PDB entry 8Z4J | electron microscopy, 2.97 A resolution | chains D and N of the 13 polymer chains in the assembly

== Chain D ==
Name: Protein structure
Chain sequence (200 residues; numbered 1 to 200; the number before each row is that of its first residue):
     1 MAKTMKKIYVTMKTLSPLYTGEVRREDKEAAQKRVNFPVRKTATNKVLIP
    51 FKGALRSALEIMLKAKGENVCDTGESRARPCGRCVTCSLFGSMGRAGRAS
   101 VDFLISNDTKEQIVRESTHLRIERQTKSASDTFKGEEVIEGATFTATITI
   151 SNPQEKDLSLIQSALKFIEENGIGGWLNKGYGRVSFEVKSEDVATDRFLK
Unresolved in the structure: 1
Bound ions: Zn2+: Cys71, Cys84, Cys87

== Chain N ==
Molecule: 60-nt RNA strand
Sequence (60 nucleotides; row label = number of the first residue in the row; numbers below 1 keep their minus sign (G-19 is residue -19)):
   -19 GAACAGAAGAACACCUAAACGCGAAGCGCACCUAAUUUCGAAUCCAGCAU
    31 GAGAAGCUAA
Unresolved in the structure: -19 to -17, -11 to 8, 38-40

== Interface between chain D and chain N ==
Contacting residue pairs (15; chain D residue first):
  Asn36(D) - G20(N)  hydrogen bond to the sugar
  Asn36(D) - A21(N)  hydrogen bond to the phosphate
  Phe37(D) - A21(N)  base contact
  Phe37(D) - A22(N)  base contact
  Arg77(D) - G27(N)  hydrogen bond to the sugar
  Arg77(D) - C28(N)  sugar contact
  Arg79(D) - A29(N)  hydrogen bond to the sugar
  Met93(D) - A29(N)  base contact
  Thr118(D) - G20(N)  hydrogen bond to the base
  Asp131(D) - A21(N)  base contact
  Thr132(D) - C19(N)  hydrogen bond to the base
  Thr132(D) - G20(N)  hydrogen bond to the sugar
  Phe133(D) - G20(N)  sugar contact
  Phe133(D) - A21(N)  base contact
  Lys134(D) - G20(N)  hydrogen bond to the sugar
Interface residues without a listed pair, chain D (11 interface residues in all): Gln32
Interface residues without a listed pair, chain N (8 interface residues in all): U30

== Summary ==
11 residues of chain D face 8 of chain N across their interface, with 8 hydrogen bonds. Polar pairs include
Thr118(D)-G20(N), Thr132(D)-C19(N) and Asn36(D)-G20(N). Cys71(D), Cys84(D) and Cys87(D) form the Zn2+ site.
Chain D is Protein structure and chain N is a 60-nt RNA strand; the structure, Cryo-EM structure of CTR-bound
type VII CRISPR-Cas complex at substrate-engaged state II, was determined by electron microscopy (same
publication as 8YHD, 8YHE, 8Z4L, 8Z99, 8Z9C and 8Z9E).
